PDB entry 8YYM | electron microscopy, 3.30 A resolution | chains B and BA of the 104 polymer chains in the assembly

== Chain B (and BA) ==
Protein: Myeloid differentiation primary response protein MyD88
Source organism: Homo sapiens
Notes: chain BA of this document is another copy of the same molecule, construct and numbering; everything in this record applies to it too
Reference sequence: Q99836 (MYD88_HUMAN); numbering as in UniProt (aligned over 153-296)
Sequence (144 residues; row label = number of the first residue in the row):
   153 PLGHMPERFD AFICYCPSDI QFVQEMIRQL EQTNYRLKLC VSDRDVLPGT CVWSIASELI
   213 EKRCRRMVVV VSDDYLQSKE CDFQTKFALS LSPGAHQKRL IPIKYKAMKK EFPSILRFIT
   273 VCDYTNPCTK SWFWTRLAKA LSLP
Disordered / not traced: 153-158, 246-248
Swiss-Prot annotation at these positions:
  - modified residue: Ser244 (Phosphoserine)
  - natural variant: Met178 (M178I: Found in hematological malignancies; uncertain significance), Arg196 (R196C: In IMD68), Val204 (V204F: Found in hematological malignancies; uncertain significance), Trp205 (W205R: Found in hematological malignancies; uncertain significance), Ser206 (S206C: Found in hematological malignancies; uncertain significance), Ile207 (I207T: Found in hematological malignancies; uncertain significance), Ser209 (S209R: Found in hematological malignancies; uncertain significance), Met219 (M219T: Found in hematological malignancies; uncertain significance), Ser230 (S230N: Found in hematological malignancies; uncertain significance), Leu252 (L252P: In WM1; uncertain significance), Thr281 (T281P: Found in hematological malignancies; uncertain significance)
  - mutagenesis: Ile179 (I179N: In Pococurante (Poc); abolished MYD88-dependent sensing of most Toll-like receptor (TLR) ligands), Arg196 (R196A: Reduced interaction with TIRAP, and strongly reduced activity. Strongly reduced interaction with TIRAP; when associated with A-288), Asp197 (D197A: Slightly reduced activity), Cys203 (C203S: Abolished interaction with E.coli TcpC without affecting ability to promote Toll-like receptor (TLR)-mediated cytokine production; when associated with S-280), Arg217 (R217A: Strongly reduced activity), Cys280 (C280S: Abolished interaction with E.coli TcpC without affecting ability to promote Toll-like receptor (TLR)-mediated cytokine production; when associated with S-203), Lys282 (K282A: Slightly reduced activity), Arg288 (R288A: Slightly reduced activity, and reduced interaction with TIRAP. Strongly reduced interaction with TIRAP; when associated with A-196)
From the paper describing this entry:
  - mutagenesis - R196A, R196C, V198A, K238A, L241A, I267A, R269A, F270A, W284A: increased signaling
  - disease-associated variants - L252P: increased signaling (citing earlier work)
  - mutagenesis - P200A, K238A: decreased signaling
  - mutagenesis - N186A, Y187A, R188A: unchanged signaling

== How chain B and chain BA interact ==
Pairs across the interface (4; chain B residue first):
  Phe235(B) - Lys238(BA)
  Lys238(B) - Phe235(BA)
  Phe239(B) - Phe239(BA)  hydrophobic
  Ser242(B) - Trp205(BA)
Also at the interface, not in a pair above, chain B (6 interface residues in all): Trp205, Leu241
Also at the interface, not in a pair above, chain BA (5 interface residues in all): Ser242

== Overview ==
6 residues of chain B and 5 residues of chain BA are in contact. Curated annotation (UniProt) lists 8
mutagenesis sites on chain B. The paper reports that R196A, R196C and V198A of chain B, among others, increase
signaling; P200A and K238A of chain B reduce signaling; 14 substitutions were tested in all.
Chain B and chain BA are both Myeloid differentiation primary response protein MyD88 (Homo sapiens); the
structure, Cryo-EM structure of cylindrical fiber of MyD88 TIR, was determined by electron microscopy,
deposited together with 8W8M.
